3RTG - chains A and B; structure by X-ray diffraction, 2.05 A resolution.

[Chain A]
Molecule: Putative uncharacterized protein
From: Thermotoga maritima
Notes: EC 4.2.1.93
Reference sequence: Q9X024 (Q9X024_THEMA); residues 1-490 here = UniProt positions 1-490
Amino-acid sequence (502 residues; numbered -11 to 490; the number before each row is that of its first residue; numbers below 1 keep their minus sign (Met-11 is residue -11)):
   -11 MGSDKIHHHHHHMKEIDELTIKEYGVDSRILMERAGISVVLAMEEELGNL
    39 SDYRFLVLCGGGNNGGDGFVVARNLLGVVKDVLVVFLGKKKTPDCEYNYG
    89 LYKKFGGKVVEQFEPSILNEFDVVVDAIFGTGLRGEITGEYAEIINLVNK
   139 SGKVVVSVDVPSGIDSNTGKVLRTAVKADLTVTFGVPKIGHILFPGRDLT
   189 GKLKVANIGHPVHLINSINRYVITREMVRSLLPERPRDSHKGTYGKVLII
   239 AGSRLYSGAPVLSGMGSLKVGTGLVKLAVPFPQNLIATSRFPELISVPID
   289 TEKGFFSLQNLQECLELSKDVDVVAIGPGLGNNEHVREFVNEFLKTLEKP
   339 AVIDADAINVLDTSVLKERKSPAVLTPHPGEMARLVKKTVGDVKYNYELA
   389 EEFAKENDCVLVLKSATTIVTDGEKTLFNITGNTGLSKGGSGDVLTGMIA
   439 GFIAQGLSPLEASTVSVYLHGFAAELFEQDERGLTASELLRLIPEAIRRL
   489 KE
Not modelled in the structure: -11 to 0, 490
Differences from the reference sequence: expression tag (-11 to 0)
Ion coordination: K+: Asn52, Asp114, Phe117, Val146, Val148, Ser150
Residues lining bound ligands:
  - ATP (adenosine-5'-triphosphate): Arg225, Ser227, His228, Lys229, His366, Lys402, Ser403, Ala404, Thr406, Thr419, Gly420, Asn421, Thr422, Leu424, Ser425, Lys426, Gly427, Gly428, Ser429, Gly430, Asp431, Leu433, His458
  - coenzyme A (COA), molecule 1: Lys2, Asp5, Ser16, Leu19, Met20, Ala23, Gly50, Asn51, Asn52, Gly53, Asp55, Lys78, Thr80, Phe117, Gly118, Thr119, Gly120, Leu121, Arg122, Gly123, Glu124, Ile125, Tyr129, Asp147, Phe172, Ile196
  - coenzyme A (COA), molecule 2: Thr156, Gly157, Lys158, Leu181, Phe182, Pro183, Asp226, His228, Val378, Gly379, Lys382, Tyr383
  - coenzyme A (COA), molecule 3: Ser227, His228, Lys229, Gly230, Lys234, Leu243, Tyr244, Leu262, Lys264, Ile283, Leu305, His366, Pro367, Gly368, Arg372, Val378, Lys382, Lys402, Ser403

[Chain B]
Molecule: Unknown peptide, probably from expression host
From: Escherichia coli
Amino-acid sequence (7 residues; row label = number of the first residue in the row):
     1 AAWLFEA

[How chain A and chain B interact]
Pairs across the interface (14; chain A residue first):
  Arg22(A) - Trp3(B)
  Ser26(A) - Phe5(B)
  Leu29(A) - Leu4(B)  hydrophobic
  Ala30(A) - Phe5(B)  hydrophobic
  Glu33(A) - Phe5(B)
  Leu191(A) - Ala7(B)
  Lys192(A) - Glu6(B)
  Val193(A) - Leu4(B)
  Val193(A) - Phe5(B)
  Val193(A) - Glu6(B)  hydrogen bond (backbone-backbone)
  Ala194(A) - Leu4(B)
  Ala194(A) - Phe5(B)  hydrophobic
  Asn195(A) - Trp3(B)  hydrogen bond (side chain-backbone)
  Asn195(A) - Leu4(B)  hydrogen bond (backbone-backbone)
Other interface residues (no listed pair), chain A (12 interface residues in all): Val170, Pro175

[In short]
The interface between chain A and chain B involves 12 residues on one side and 5 on the other; the contacts
include 3 hydrogen bonds. Among the polar pairs are Asn195(A)-Trp3(B), Val193(A)-Glu6(B) and
Asn195(A)-Leu4(B). Chain A binds 3 copies of coenzyme A and ATP.
Chain A is Putative uncharacterized protein (Thermotoga maritima) and chain B is Unknown peptide, probably
from expression host (Escherichia coli); the structure, Crystal structure of tm0922, a fusion of a domain of
unknown function and ADP/ATP-dependent NAD(P)H-hydrate dehydratase ..., was determined by X-ray diffraction
(same publication as 3RRE, 3RRF, 3RRJ, 3RS8, 3RS9, 3RSF and 12 further entries).
